PDB entry 1TG1 | X-ray diffraction, 1.25 A resolution | chains A and C

[Chain A]
Molecule: Phospholipase A2
Source organism: Daboia russelii russelii
Notes: EC 3.1.1.4
UniProtKB: P59071 (PA2B8_DABRR); the construct has insertions or renumbered stretches relative to UniProt, so the offset changes along the chain: 1-14 = UniProt 1-14; 16-56 = UniProt 15-55; 67-86 = UniProt 58-77; 88-122 = UniProt 78-112; 1 more segments
Sequence (121 residues; numbered 1 to 133; 12 numbers in that range are skipped by the numbering (no residue carries them; nothing is unmodelled there); the number before each row is that of its first residue):
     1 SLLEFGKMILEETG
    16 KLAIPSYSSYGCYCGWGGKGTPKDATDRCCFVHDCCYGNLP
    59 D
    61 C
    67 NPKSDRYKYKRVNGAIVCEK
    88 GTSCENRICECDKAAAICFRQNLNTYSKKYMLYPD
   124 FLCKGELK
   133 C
Disulfides: Cys27-Cys126, Cys29-Cys45, Cys44-Cys105, Cys50-Cys133, Cys51-Cys98, Cys61-Cys91, Cys84-Cys96
UniProt features mapped onto this chain:
  - active site: His48, Asp99
  - binding site (Ca(2+)): Tyr28, Gly30, Gly32, Asp49

[Chain C]
Molecule: peptide inhibitor
Sequence (5 residues; row label = number of the first residue in the row):
     1 XLVRY
Modified positions: PHQ (benzyl chlorocarbonate) at position 1

[Chain A / chain C interface]
Pairs across the interface (23; chain A residue first):
  Leu2(A) with Leu2(C); Val3(C); Arg4(C)
  Leu3(A) with Leu2(C), hydrophobic
  Phe5(A) with Tyr5(C), hydrophobic
  Ile9(A) with Tyr5(C)
  Ile19(A) with Leu2(C), hydrophobic; Val3(C), hydrophobic
  Tyr22(A) with Tyr5(C), hydrogen bond (backbone-side chain)
  Ser23(A) with Val3(C)
  Tyr28(A) with Tyr5(C)
  Cys29(A) with Tyr5(C), hydrophobic
  Gly30(A) with Val3(C); Arg4(C), hydrogen bond (backbone-backbone); Tyr5(C)
  Trp31(A) with Arg4(C), hydrogen bond (backbone-side chain)
  Gly32(A) with Arg4(C), hydrogen bond (backbone-side chain)
  Cys45(A) with Tyr5(C), hydrophobic
  His48(A) with Tyr5(C), hydrogen bond (side chain-backbone)
  Asp49(A) with Tyr5(C)
  Tyr52(A) with Tyr5(C)
  Lys69(A) with Val3(C); Arg4(C)
Interface residues without a listed pair, chain A (18 interface residues in all): Phe106

[In short]
18 residues of chain A face 4 of chain C across their interface; the contacts include 5 hydrogen bonds. Polar
pairs include Tyr22(A)-Tyr5(C), Trp31(A)-Arg4(C) and Gly32(A)-Arg4(C). From UniProt: active-site residues
His48(A) and Asp99(A) and 4 Ca2+-binding residues on chain A.
Here chain A is Phospholipase A2 (Daboia russelii russelii) and chain C is peptide inhibitor. Entry 1TG1
(Crystal Structure of the complex formed between russells viper phospholipase A2 and a designed peptide
inhibitor ...) was determined by X-ray diffraction.
